Entry 7QNR (X-ray diffraction, 1.57 A resolution); this record covers chain A.

[Chain A]
Protein: Histone-lysine N-methyltransferase SMYD3
Source organism: Homo sapiens
Notes: EC 2.1.1.354
UniProtKB: Q9H7B4 (SMYD3_HUMAN); numbering as in UniProt (aligned over 1-428)
Chain sequence (431 residues; row label = number of the first residue in the row; numbers below 1 keep their minus sign (Gly-2 is residue -2)):
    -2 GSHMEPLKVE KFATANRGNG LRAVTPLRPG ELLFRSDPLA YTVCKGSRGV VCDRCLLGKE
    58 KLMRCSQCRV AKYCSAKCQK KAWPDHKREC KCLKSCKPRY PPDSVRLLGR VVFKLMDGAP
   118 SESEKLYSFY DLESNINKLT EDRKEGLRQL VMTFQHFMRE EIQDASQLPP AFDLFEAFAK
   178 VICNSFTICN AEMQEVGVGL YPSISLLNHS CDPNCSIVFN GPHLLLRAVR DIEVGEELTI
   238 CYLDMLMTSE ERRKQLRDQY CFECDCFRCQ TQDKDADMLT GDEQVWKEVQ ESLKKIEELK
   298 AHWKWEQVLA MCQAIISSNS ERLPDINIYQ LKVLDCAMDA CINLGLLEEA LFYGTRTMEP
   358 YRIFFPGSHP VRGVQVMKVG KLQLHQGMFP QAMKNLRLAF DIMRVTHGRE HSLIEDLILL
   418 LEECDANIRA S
Unresolved in the structure: -2 to 2
Construct notes: expression tag (-2 to 0); engineered mutation Asn13 (Lys in Q9H7B4), Arg140 (Lys in Q9H7B4)
Metal / ion sites: Zn2+ site 1: Cys49, Cys52, Cys71, Cys75; Zn2+ site 2: Cys62, Cys65, His83, Cys87; Zn2+ site 3: Cys208, Cys261, Cys263, Cys266
Ligand contacts:
  - 3-propan-2-yl-1,2,4-thiadiazol-5-amine (E45): Pro81, Asp82, Lys84, Arg107, Phe110, Lys111, Asp114, Gly115
  - S-adenosylmethionine (SAM): Arg14, Gly15, Asn16, Tyr124, Glu130, Asn132, Cys180, Asn181, Ser202, Leu203, Leu204, Asn205, His206, Tyr239, Tyr257, Phe259
Swiss-Prot annotation at these positions:
  - zinc finger: Cys49 to Cys87 (MYND-type)
  - binding site (S-adenosyl-L-methionine): Arg14 to Asn16, Tyr124, Asn132, Asn181, Asn205, His206, Tyr239, Phe259
  - binding site (Zn(2+)): Cys49, Cys52, Cys62, Cys65, Cys71, Cys75, His83, Cys87
  - modified residue: Met1 (N-acetylmethionine), Thr22 (Phosphothreonine)

[Overview]
Chain A binds S-adenosylmethionine and 3-propan-2-yl-1,2,4-thiadiazol-5-amine. Cys49, Cys52, Cys71 and Cys75
coordinate Zn2+ site 1. Cys62, Cys65, His83 and Cys87 form the Zn2+ site 2. From UniProt: 10
S-adenosyl-L-methionine-binding residues and 8 Zn2+-binding residues.
Chain A is Histone-lysine N-methyltransferase SMYD3 (Homo sapiens); the structure, SMYD3 in complex with
fragment FL01791, was determined by X-ray diffraction, deposited together with 8OWO, 7QNU and 7QLB.
